7FDK - chains A and E; structure by electron microscopy, 3.69 A resolution.

[Chain A]
Protein: Angiotensin-converting enzyme 2
Organism: Mus musculus
Notes: EC 3.4.17.23, 3.4.17.-
UniProtKB: Q8R0I0 (ACE2_MOUSE); numbering as in UniProt (aligned over 1-615)
Chain sequence (621 residues; row label = number of the first residue in the row):
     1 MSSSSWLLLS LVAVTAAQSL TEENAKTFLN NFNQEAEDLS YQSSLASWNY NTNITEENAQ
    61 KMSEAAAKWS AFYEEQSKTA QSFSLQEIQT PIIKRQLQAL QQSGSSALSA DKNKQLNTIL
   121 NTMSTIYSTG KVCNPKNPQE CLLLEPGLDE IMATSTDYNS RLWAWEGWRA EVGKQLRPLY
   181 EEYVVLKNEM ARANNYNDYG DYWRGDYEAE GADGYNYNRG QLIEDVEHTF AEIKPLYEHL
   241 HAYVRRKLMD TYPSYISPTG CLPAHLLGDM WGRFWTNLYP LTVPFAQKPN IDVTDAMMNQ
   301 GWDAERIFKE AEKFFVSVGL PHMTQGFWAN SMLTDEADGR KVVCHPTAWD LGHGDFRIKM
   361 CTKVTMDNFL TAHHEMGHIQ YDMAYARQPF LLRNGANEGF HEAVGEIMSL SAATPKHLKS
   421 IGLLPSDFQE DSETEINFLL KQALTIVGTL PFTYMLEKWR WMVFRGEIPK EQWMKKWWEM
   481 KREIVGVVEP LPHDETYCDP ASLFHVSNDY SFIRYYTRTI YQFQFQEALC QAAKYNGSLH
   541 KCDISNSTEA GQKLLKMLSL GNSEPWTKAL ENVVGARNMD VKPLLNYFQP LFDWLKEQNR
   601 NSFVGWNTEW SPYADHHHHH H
Not modelled in the structure: 1-18, 616-621
Construct notes: engineered mutation Ala-16 (Thr in Q8R0I0), Gly-220 (Asn in Q8R0I0), His-228 (Arg in Q8R0I0), Lys-309 (Gln in Q8R0I0), Asp-335 (Glu in Q8R0I0), Glu-336 (Pro in Q8R0I0); expression tag (616-621)
Disulfides: Cys-133/Cys-141
Covalent attachments: N-acetylglucosamine (NAG) linked to Asn-53, Asn-546
Curated features (UniProtKB/Swiss-Prot):
  - active site: Glu-375 (Proton acceptor), His-505 (Proton donor)
  - binding site (chloride): Arg-169, Trp-477, Lys-481
  - binding site (substrate): Arg-273, His-345, Pro-346, Tyr-515
  - binding site (Zn(2+)): His-374, His-378, Glu-402
  - glycosylation (N-linked (GlcNAc...) asparagine): Asn-53, Asn-536, Asn-546

[Chain E]
Protein: Spike protein S1
Organism: Severe acute respiratory syndrome coronavirus 2
UniProtKB: P0DTC2 (SPIKE_SARS2); numbering as in UniProt (aligned over 333-526)
Chain sequence (213 residues; each row starts with the number of its first residue):
   320 MFVFLVLLPL VSSTNLCPFG EVFNATRFAS VYAWNRKRIS NCVADYSVLY NSASFSTFKC
   380 YGVSPTKLND LCFTNVYADS FVIRGDEVRQ IAPGQTGNIA DYNYKLPDDF TGCVIAWNSN
   440 NLDSKVGGNY NYLYRLFRKS NLKPFERDIS TEIYQAGSTP CNGVEGFNCY FPLHSYGFQP
   500 TYGVGYQPYR VVVLSFELLH APATVCGHHH HHH
Not modelled in the structure: 320-332, 527-532
Construct notes: initiating methionine (320); expression tag (321-332, 527-532); engineered mutation Asn-417 (Lys in P0DTC2), His-493 (Gln in P0DTC2), Tyr-501 (Asn in P0DTC2)
Disulfides: Cys-336/Cys-361, Cys-480/Cys-488
Covalent attachments: N-acetylglucosamine (NAG) linked to Asn-343
Curated features (UniProtKB/Swiss-Prot):
  - region: Arg-403 to Asp-405 (Integrin-binding motif), Asn-448 to Phe-456 (Immunodominant HLA epitope recognized by the CD8+)
  - glycosylation: Asn-343 (N-linked (GlcNAc...) (complex) asparagine)
  - natural variant: Gly-339 (G339D: In strain: Omicron/BA.1, Omicron/BA.2 and 4 more; G339H: In strain: Omicron/BA.2.75, Omicron/XBB.1.5 and 1 more), Arg-346 (R346K: In strain: Mu/B.1.621; R346T: In strain: Omicron/BQ.1.1, Omicron/XBB.1.5 and 1 more), Leu-368 (L368I: In strain: Omicron/XBB.1.5, Omicron/EG.5.1), Ser-371 (S371F: In strain: Omicron/BA.2, Omicron/BA.2.12.1 and 6 more; S371L: In strain: Omicron/BA.1), Ser-373 (S373P: In strain: Omicron/BA.1, Omicron/BA.2 and 7 more), Ser-375 (S375F: In strain: Omicron/BA.1, Omicron/BA.2 and 7 more), Thr-376 (T376A: In strain: Omicron/BA.2, Omicron/BA.2.12.1 and 5 more), Asp-405 (D405N: In strain: Omicron/BA.2, Omicron/BA.2.12.1 and 6 more), Arg-408 (R408S: In strain: Omicron/BA.2, Omicron/BA.2.12.1 and 6 more), Asn-417 (K417N: In strain: Beta/B.1.351, Omicron/BA.1 and 8 more; this construct carries the variant), Asn-440 (N440K: In strain: Omicron/BA.1, Omicron/BA.2 and 7 more), Lys-444 (K444T: In strain: Omicron/BQ.1.1), 15 further natural variant entries in UniProt
  - mutagenesis: Asn-343 (N343Q: Reduced viral infectivity), Leu-452 (L452R: Increased resistance to neutralizing antibodies. Decreases HLA binding to NF9 epitope. Increased binding affinity to human ACE2), Tyr-453 (Y453F: Decreased HLA binding to NF9 epitope. Increased binding affinity to human ACE2), Ala-475 (A475V: Increased resistance to neutralizing antibodies), Val-483 (V483A: Increased resistance to neutralizing antibodies), Glu-484 (E484D: Increased replication in human TMEM106B overexpressing cells), Phe-490 (F490L: Increased resistance to neutralizing antibodies and human covalescent sera neutralization), His-519 (H519P: Increased resistance to human covalescent sera neutralization)

[How chain A and chain E interact]
Pairs across the interface (24; chain A residue first):
  Asn-24(A) / Gly-476(E)
  Thr-27(A) / Tyr-489(E)
  Phe-28(A) / Tyr-489(E)
  Asn-31(A) / Tyr-489(E)
  Asn-31(A) / His-493(E)  hydrogen bond
  Gln-34(A) / Asn-417(E)
  Gln-34(A) / Tyr-453(E)  hydrogen bond
  Gln-34(A) / Leu-455(E)
  Glu-35(A) / His-493(E)  salt bridge
  Asp-38(A) / Tyr-501(E)
  Tyr-41(A) / Thr-500(E)  hydrogen bond (side chain-backbone)
  Tyr-41(A) / Tyr-501(E)  hydrophobic
  Gln-42(A) / Gln-498(E)  hydrogen bond
  Leu-45(A) / Thr-500(E)
  Thr-79(A) / Phe-486(E)
  Ser-82(A) / Phe-486(E)
  Asn-330(A) / Thr-500(E)
  His-353(A) / Tyr-501(E)
  His-353(A) / Gly-502(E)  hydrogen bond (backbone-backbone)
  His-353(A) / Tyr-505(E)
  Gly-354(A) / Tyr-501(E)
  Gly-354(A) / Gly-502(E)  hydrogen bond (backbone-backbone)
  Asp-355(A) / Thr-500(E)  hydrogen bond
  Arg-357(A) / Thr-500(E)  hydrogen bond
Also at the interface, not in a pair above, chain A (21 interface residues in all): Asn-30, Phe-83, Thr-324, Arg-393
Also at the interface, not in a pair above, chain E (20 interface residues in all): Phe-456, Tyr-473, Ala-475, Asn-487, Ser-494, Tyr-495, Gly-496, Val-503
From the paper, about this interface:
  - pairs named by the authors: Asn-31(A)/His-493(E) (hydrogen bond), Gln-34(A)/Asn-417(E), Glu-35(A)/His-493(E) (hydrogen bond), Tyr-41(A)/Tyr-501(E) (hydrophobic contact), His-353(A)/Tyr-505(E) (hydrophobic contact)
  - interface residues, chain A: His-353(A)
  - interface residues, chain E: Tyr-505(E)

[Summary]
21 residues of chain A face 20 of chain E across their interface, with 8 hydrogen bonds and 1 salt bridge.
Among the polar pairs are Glu-35(A)/His-493(E), Asn-31(A)/His-493(E) and Gln-34(A)/Tyr-453(E). The paper
describes hydrogen bonds between Asn-31(A) and His-493(E) and Glu-35(A) and His-493(E); a contact between
Gln-34(A) and Asn-417(E); hydrophobic contacts between Tyr-41(A) and Tyr-501(E) and His-353(A) and Tyr-505(E).
The paper reports interface residues His-353(A) and Tyr-505(E).
Chain A is Angiotensin-converting enzyme 2 (Mus musculus) and chain E is Spike protein S1 (Severe acute
respiratory syndrome coronavirus 2); the structure, SARS-COV-2 Spike RBDMACSp36 binding to mACE2, was
determined by electron microscopy, deposited together with 7FDG, 7FDH and 7FDI.
